PDB entry 8R71 | X-ray diffraction, 1.92 A resolution | chains A and B

# Chain A (and B)
Name: Heparinase
Organism: Bacteroides thetaiotaomicron VPI-5482
Notes: chain B of this document is another copy of the same molecule, construct and numbering; everything in this record applies to it too
UniProtKB: Q89ZG7 (Q89ZG7_BACTN); residues 16-636 here correspond to UniProt positions 24-644 (UniProt number = residue number + 8)
Chain sequence (644 residues; row label = number of the first residue in the row; numbers below 1 keep their minus sign (Met-7 is residue -7)):
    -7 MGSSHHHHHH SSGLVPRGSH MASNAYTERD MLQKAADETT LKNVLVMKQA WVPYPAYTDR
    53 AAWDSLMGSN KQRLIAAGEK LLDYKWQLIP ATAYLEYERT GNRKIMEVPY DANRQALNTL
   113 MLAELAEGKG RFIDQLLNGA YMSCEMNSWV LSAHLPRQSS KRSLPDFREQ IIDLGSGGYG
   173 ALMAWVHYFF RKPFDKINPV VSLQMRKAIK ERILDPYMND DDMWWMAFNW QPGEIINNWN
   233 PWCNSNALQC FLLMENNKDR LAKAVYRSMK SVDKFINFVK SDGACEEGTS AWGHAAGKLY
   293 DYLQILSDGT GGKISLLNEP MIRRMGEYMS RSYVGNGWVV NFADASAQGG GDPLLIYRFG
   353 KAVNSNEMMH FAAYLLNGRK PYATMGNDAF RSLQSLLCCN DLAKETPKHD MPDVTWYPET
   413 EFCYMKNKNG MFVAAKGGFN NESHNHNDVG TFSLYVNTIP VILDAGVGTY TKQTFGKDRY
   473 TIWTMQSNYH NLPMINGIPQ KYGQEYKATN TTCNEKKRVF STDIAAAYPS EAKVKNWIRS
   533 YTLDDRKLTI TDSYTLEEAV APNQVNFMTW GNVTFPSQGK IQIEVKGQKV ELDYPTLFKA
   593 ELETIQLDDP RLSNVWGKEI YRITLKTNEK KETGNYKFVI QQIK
Not modelled in the structure: -7 to 17, 636 (chain B: -7 to 18, 460-473, 636)
Differences from the reference sequence: initiating methionine (-7); expression tag (-6 to 15); engineered mutation Ala283 (Tyr291 in Q89ZG7)
Metal / ion sites: Zn2+: His438, Asp456, His482
Ligand contacts: polyethylene glycol (P4K): Asp274, Arg316, Glu319, Arg323, Thr407, Trp408, Tyr409, Pro410
What the authors report for this chain:
  - mutagenesis - L174A: decreased catalytic activity
  - catalytic residues: Asn238
  - mutagenesis - N238A: decreased catalytic activity on HA

# Interface between chain A and chain B
Residue-residue contacts (58):
  Trp78(A) - Leu80(B)
  Leu80(A) - Trp78(B)
  Leu80(A) - Met134(B)  hydrophobic
  Pro82(A) - Asn130(B)
  Ala83(A) - Leu129(B)  hydrophobic
  Ala83(A) - Asn130(B)  hydrogen bond (backbone-side chain)
  Ala83(A) - Tyr133(B)  hydrophobic
  Thr84(A) - Asp126(B)
  Thr84(A) - Asn130(B)  hydrogen bond (backbone-side chain)
  Leu87(A) - Leu129(B)  hydrophobic
  Leu87(A) - Ile189(B)  hydrophobic
  Arg91(A) - Asp126(B)  salt bridge
  Asp126(A) - Thr84(B)
  Asp126(A) - Arg91(B)  salt bridge
  Leu129(A) - Ala83(B)  hydrophobic
  Leu129(A) - Leu87(B)  hydrophobic
  Asn130(A) - Pro82(B)
  Asn130(A) - Ala83(B)  hydrogen bond (side chain-backbone)
  Asn130(A) - Thr84(B)  hydrogen bond (side chain-backbone)
  Tyr133(A) - Ala83(B)  hydrophobic
  Tyr133(A) - Asn139(B)  hydrogen bond
  Tyr133(A) - Leu156(B)
  Tyr133(A) - Pro157(B)
  Met134(A) - Leu80(B)  hydrophobic
  Glu137(A) - Glu137(B)
  Glu137(A) - Met138(B)
  Glu137(A) - Asn139(B)  hydrogen bond (side chain-backbone)
  Met138(A) - Glu137(B)
  Asn139(A) - Tyr133(B)  hydrogen bond
  Asn139(A) - Glu137(B)  hydrogen bond (backbone-side chain)
  Asn139(A) - Gln196(B)  hydrogen bond
  Arg154(A) - Ile189(B)  hydrogen bond (side chain-backbone)
  Arg154(A) - Asn190(B)
  Leu156(A) - Tyr133(B)
  Leu156(A) - Asn190(B)
  Leu156(A) - Val192(B)  hydrophobic
  Leu156(A) - Val193(B)  hydrophobic
  Pro157(A) - Tyr133(B)
  Pro157(A) - Val192(B)
  Asp158(A) - Val192(B)
  Phe159(A) - Val192(B)  hydrophobic
  Phe159(A) - Leu195(B)  hydrophobic
  Phe159(A) - Gln196(B)
  Phe159(A) - Lys199(B)
  Arg160(A) - Leu195(B)
  Ile189(A) - Leu87(B)  hydrophobic
  Ile189(A) - Arg154(B)  hydrogen bond (backbone-side chain)
  Asn190(A) - Arg154(B)
  Asn190(A) - Leu156(B)
  Val192(A) - Leu156(B)  hydrophobic
  Val192(A) - Pro157(B)
  Val192(A) - Asp158(B)
  Val193(A) - Leu156(B)  hydrophobic
  Leu195(A) - Phe159(B)  hydrophobic
  Leu195(A) - Arg160(B)
  Gln196(A) - Asn139(B)  hydrogen bond
  Gln196(A) - Phe159(B)
  Lys199(A) - Phe159(B)
Interface residues without a listed pair, chain A (29 interface residues in all): Pro191
Interface residues without a listed pair, chain B (29 interface residues in all): Pro191

# In short
Chain A and chain B each contribute 29 residues to their interface; the contacts include 12 hydrogen bonds and
2 salt bridges. Polar contacts include Arg91(A)-Asp126(B), Ala83(A)-Asn130(B) and Thr84(A)-Asn130(B). Chain A
binds polyethylene glycol. His438(A), Asp456(A) and His482(A) coordinate Zn2+. From the paper: the catalytic
residue Asn238(A); L174A of chain A reduces catalytic activity.
Both chains are Heparinase (Bacteroides thetaiotaomicron VPI-5482). Entry 8R71 (Polysaccharide lyase BtPL33HA
(BT4410) Y291A with HAdp4 collected at 1.22 A) was determined by X-ray diffraction (same publication as 8R6Z,
8R70, 8R72, 8R73 and 8R75).
